Entry 4MD1 (X-ray diffraction, 1.73 A resolution); this record covers chain A.

Chain A:
Name: Bacteriorhodopsin
From: Halobacterium sp. NRC-1
Reference sequence: P02945 (BACR_HALSA); residues 1-248 here correspond to UniProt positions 14-261 (UniProt number = residue number + 13)
Amino-acid sequence (248 residues; each row starts with the number of its first residue):
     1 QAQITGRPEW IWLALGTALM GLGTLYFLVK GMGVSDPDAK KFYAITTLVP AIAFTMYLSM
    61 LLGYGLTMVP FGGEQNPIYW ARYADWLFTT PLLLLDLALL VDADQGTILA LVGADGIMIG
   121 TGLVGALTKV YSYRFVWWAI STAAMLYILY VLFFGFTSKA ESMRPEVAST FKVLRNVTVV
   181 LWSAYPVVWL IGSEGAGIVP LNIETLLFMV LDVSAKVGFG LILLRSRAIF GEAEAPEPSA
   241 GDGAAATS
Disordered / not traced: 1-4, 157-162, 235-248
Swiss-Prot annotation at these positions:
  - site: D85 (Primary proton acceptor)
  - modified residue: Q1 (Pyrrolidone carboxylic acid), K216 (N6-(retinylidene)lysine)
Covalently attached groups: retinal (RET) linked to K216
Small-molecule neighbours:
  - 2,3-di-phytanyl-glycerol (L2P), molecule 1: W10, A14, T17, A18, G21, L22, L25, F54, L61
  - 2,3-di-phytanyl-glycerol (L2P), molecule 2: W10, I11, A14, L15, A18
  - 2,3-di-phytanyl-glycerol (L2P), molecule 3: W12, I203, L206
  - 2,3-di-phytanyl-glycerol (L2P), molecule 4: T24, L25, L28, K40, Y43, A44, T47, L48, A51, F54, A110, A114, I117, A144, Y147
  - 2,3-di-phytanyl-glycerol (L2P), molecule 5: L28, M32, A143, L146, Y147, Y150
  - 2,3-di-phytanyl-glycerol (L2P), molecule 6: L48, I52, T55, M56, F88, L109, V112, G113, G116, I117, G120, T121
  - 2,3-di-phytanyl-glycerol (L2P), molecule 7: F54, L58, L62, Y133, V136
  - 2,3-di-phytanyl-glycerol (L2P), molecule 8: M56, Y64, W80, L123, V124
  - 2,3-di-phytanyl-glycerol (L2P), molecule 9: T67, W80, A84, L87, L123, L127
  - 2,3-di-phytanyl-glycerol (L2P), molecule 10: L87, F88, P91, L92, L95, V112
  - 2,3-di-phytanyl-glycerol (L2P), molecule 11: W138, T142, M145, L146, L149, V179, S183, P186, V187, L190
  - 2,3-di-phytanyl-glycerol (L2P), molecule 12: A184, V187, V188, I191, L207, L211
  - 2,3-di-phytanyl-glycerol (L2P), molecule 13: I191, I198, V199
  - 2,3-di-phytanyl-glycerol (L2P), molecule 14: I198, V199, P200
  - 2,3-di-phytanyl-glycerol (L2P), molecule 15: I203, L206, L207
  - retinal (RET): Y83, W86, T89, T90, L93, M118, I119, G122, W138, S141, T142, M145, W182, Y185, P186, W189, D212, A215
  - squalene (SQL; (6E,10E,14E,18E)-2,6,10,15,19,23-hexamethyltetracosa-2,6,10,14,18,22-hexaene): L19, L22, G23, Y26, M209, V210, V213, S214, V217, G218, L221, R225

Summary:
Ligands of chain A: 15 copies of 2,3-di-phytanyl-glycerol and squalene. Retinal is covalently linked to K216.
Chain A is Bacteriorhodopsin (Halobacterium sp. NRC-1); the structure, Orange species of bacteriorhodopsin
from Halobacterium salinarum, was determined by X-ray diffraction together with 4MD2 from the same study.
